PDB entry 1S8O | X-ray diffraction, 2.60 A resolution | chain A

Chain A:
Molecule: epoxide hydrolase 2, cytoplasmic
Organism: Homo sapiens
Notes: EC 3.3.2.3
UniProtKB: P34913 (HYES_HUMAN); residues 1-555 here = UniProt positions 1-555
Sequence (555 residues; numbered 1 to 555; the number before each row is that of its first residue):
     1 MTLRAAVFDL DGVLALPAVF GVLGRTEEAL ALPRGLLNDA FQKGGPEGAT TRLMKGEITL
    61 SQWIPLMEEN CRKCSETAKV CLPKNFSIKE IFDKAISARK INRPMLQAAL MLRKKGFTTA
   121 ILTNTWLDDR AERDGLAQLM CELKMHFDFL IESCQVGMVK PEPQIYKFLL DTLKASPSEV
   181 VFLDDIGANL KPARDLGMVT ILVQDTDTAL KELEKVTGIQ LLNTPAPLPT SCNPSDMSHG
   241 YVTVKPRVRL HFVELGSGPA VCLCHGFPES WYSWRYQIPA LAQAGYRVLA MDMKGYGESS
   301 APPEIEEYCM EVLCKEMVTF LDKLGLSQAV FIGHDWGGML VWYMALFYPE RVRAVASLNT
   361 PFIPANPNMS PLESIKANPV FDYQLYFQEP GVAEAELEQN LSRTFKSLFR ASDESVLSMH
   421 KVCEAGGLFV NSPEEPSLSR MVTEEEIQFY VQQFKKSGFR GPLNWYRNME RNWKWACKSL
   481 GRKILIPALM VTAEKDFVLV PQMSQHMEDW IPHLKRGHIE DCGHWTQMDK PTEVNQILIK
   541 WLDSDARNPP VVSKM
Disordered / not traced: 1-3, 549-555
Curated features (UniProtKB/Swiss-Prot):
  - motif: Ser-553 to Met-555 (Microbody targeting signal)
  - active site: Asp-335 (Nucleophile), Tyr-466 (Proton donor), His-524 (Proton acceptor)
  - binding site (Mg(2+)): Asp-9, Asp-11, Asp-185
  - binding site (phosphate): Thr-123, Asn-124
  - binding site (substrate): Tyr-383
  - modified residue: Lys-43 (N6-acetyllysine), Lys-55 (N6-succinyllysine), Lys-191 (N6-acetyllysine), Lys-215 (N6-acetyllysine), Ser-370 (Phosphoserine), Lys-421 (N6-succinyllysine), Lys-455 (N6-succinyllysine), Lys-554 (N6-succinyllysine)
  - lipidation: Cys-522 (S-(15-deoxy-Delta12,14-prostaglandin J2-9-yl)cysteine)
  - natural variant: Lys-55 (K55R: Decreased phosphatase activity), Arg-103 (R103C: Decreased phosphatase activity), Cys-154 (C154Y: Decreased phosphatase activity), Arg-287 (R287Q: No effect on phosphatase activity), Glu-470 (E470G: No effect on phosphatase activity and epoxyde hydrolase activity)
  - mutagenesis: Asp-9 (D9A: Loss of phosphatase activity), Cys-522 (C522S: Loss of S-(15-deoxy-Delta12,14-prostaglandin J2-9-yl)cysteine-induced inhibition of epoxide hydrolase activity)
Reported in the primary citation:
  - conformationally variable residues: Ala-40 to Glu-57
  - mutagenesis - D9A: abolished catalytic activity (citing earlier work)
  - catalytic residues: Asp-11 (proposed by the authors, not directly observed)

Overview:
Curated annotation (UniProt) lists 3 active-site residues, 3 Mg2+-binding residues, phosphate-binding residues
Thr-123 and Asn-124 and substrate-binding residue Tyr-383. The paper reports the catalytic residue Asp-11; D9A
abolishes catalytic activity.
Chain A is epoxide hydrolase 2, cytoplasmic (Homo sapiens); the structure, Human soluble Epoxide Hydrolase,
was determined by X-ray diffraction together with 1VJ5 from the same study.
